7S0Q - chains A and B of the 3 polymer chains in the assembly; structure by electron microscopy, 3.70 A resolution.

[Chain A]
Molecule: Insulin-like growth factor 1 receptor
Organism: Homo sapiens
Notes: EC 2.7.10.1
Reference sequence: P08069 (IGF1R_HUMAN); residues 1-905 here correspond to UniProt positions 31-935 (UniProt number = residue number + 30)
Amino-acid sequence (952 residues; each row starts with the number of its first residue):
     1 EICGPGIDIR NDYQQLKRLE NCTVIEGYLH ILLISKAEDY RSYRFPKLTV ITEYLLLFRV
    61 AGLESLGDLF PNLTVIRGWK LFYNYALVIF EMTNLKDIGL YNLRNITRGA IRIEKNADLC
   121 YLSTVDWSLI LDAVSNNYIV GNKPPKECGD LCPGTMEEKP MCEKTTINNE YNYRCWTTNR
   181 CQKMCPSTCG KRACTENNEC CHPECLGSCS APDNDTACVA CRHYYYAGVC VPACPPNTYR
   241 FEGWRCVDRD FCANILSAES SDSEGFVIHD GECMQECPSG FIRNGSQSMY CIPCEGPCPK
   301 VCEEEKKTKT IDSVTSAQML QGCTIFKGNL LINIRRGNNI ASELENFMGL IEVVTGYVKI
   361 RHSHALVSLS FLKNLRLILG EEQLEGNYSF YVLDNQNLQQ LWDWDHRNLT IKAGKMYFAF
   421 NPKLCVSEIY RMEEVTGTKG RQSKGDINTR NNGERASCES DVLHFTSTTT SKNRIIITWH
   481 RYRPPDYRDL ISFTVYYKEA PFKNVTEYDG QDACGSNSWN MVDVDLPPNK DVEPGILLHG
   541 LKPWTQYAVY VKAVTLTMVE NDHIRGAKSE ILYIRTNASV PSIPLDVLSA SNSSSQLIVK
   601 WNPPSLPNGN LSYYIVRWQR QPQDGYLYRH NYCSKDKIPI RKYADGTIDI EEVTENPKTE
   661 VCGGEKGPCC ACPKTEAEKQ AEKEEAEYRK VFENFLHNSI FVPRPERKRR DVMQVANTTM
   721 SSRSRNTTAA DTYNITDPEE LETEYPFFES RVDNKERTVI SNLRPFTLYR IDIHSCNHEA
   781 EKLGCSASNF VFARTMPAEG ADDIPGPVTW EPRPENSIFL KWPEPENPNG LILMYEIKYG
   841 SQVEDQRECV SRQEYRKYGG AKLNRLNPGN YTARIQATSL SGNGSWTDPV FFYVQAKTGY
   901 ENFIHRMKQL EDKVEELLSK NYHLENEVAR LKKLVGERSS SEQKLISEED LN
Disordered / not traced: 157-158, 578-952
Differences from the reference sequence: expression tag (906-952)
Cystine bridges: Cys3-Cys22, Cys120-Cys148, Cys152-Cys175, Cys162-Cys181, Cys185-Cys194, Cys189-Cys200, Cys201-Cys209, Cys205-Cys218, Cys221-Cys230, Cys234-Cys246, Cys252-Cys273, Cys277-Cys291, Cys294-Cys298, Cys302-Cys323, Cys425-Cys458
Glycans and other covalent adducts: N-acetylglucosamine (NAG) linked to Asn21, Asn105, Asn214, Asn387, Asn408, Asn504, Asn577
Curated features (UniProtKB/Swiss-Prot):
  - glycosylation (N-linked (GlcNAc...) asparagine): Asn21, Asn72, Asn105, Asn214, Asn284, Asn387, Asn408, Asn504, Asn577, Asn592, Asn610, Asn717, Asn726, Asn734, Asn870, Asn883

[Chain B]
Molecule: Insulin receptor
Organism: Homo sapiens
Notes: EC 2.7.10.1
Reference sequence: P06213 (INSR_HUMAN); residues 1-928 here correspond to UniProt positions 28-955 (UniProt number = residue number + 27)
Amino-acid sequence (961 residues; row label = number of the first residue in the row):
     1 HLYPGEVCPG MDIRNNLTRL HELENCSVIE GHLQILLMFK TRPEDFRDLS FPKLIMITDY
    61 LLLFRVYGLE SLKDLFPNLT VIRGSRLFFN YALVIFEMVH LKELGLYNLM NITRGSVRIE
   121 KNNELCYLAT IDWSRILDSV EDNYIVLNKD DNEECGDICP GTAKGKTNCP ATVINGQFVE
   181 RCWTHSHCQK VCPTICKSHG CTAEGLCCHS ECLGNCSQPD DPTKCVACRN FYLDGRCVET
   241 CPPPYYHFQD WRCVNFSFCQ DLHHKCKNSR RQGCHQYVIH NNKCIPECPS GYTMNSSNLL
   301 CTPCLGPCPK VCHLLEGEKT IDSVTSAQEL RGCTVINGSL IINIRGGNNL AAELEANLGL
   361 IEEISGYLKI RRSYALVSLS FFRKLRLIRG ETLEIGNYSF YALDNQNLRQ LWDWSKHNLT
   421 ITQGKLFFHY NPKLCLSEIH KMEEVSGTKG RQERNDIALK TNGDQASCEN ELLKFSYIRT
   481 SFDKILLRWE PYWPPDFRDL LGFMLFYKEA PYQNVTEFDG QDACGSNSWT VVDIDPPLRS
   541 NDPKSQNHPG WLMRGLKPWT QYAIFVKTLV TFSDERRTYG AKSDIIYVQT DATNPSVPLD
   601 PISVSNSSSQ IILKWKPPSD PNGNITHYLV FWERQAEDSE LFELDYCLKG LKLPSRTWSP
   661 PFESEDSQKH NQSEYEDSAG ECCSCPKTDS QILKELEESS FRKTFEDYLH NVVFVPRKTS
   721 SGTGAEDPRP SRKRRSLGDV GNVTVAVPTV AAFPNTSSTS VPTSPEEHRP FEKVVNKESL
   781 VISGLRHFTG YRIELQACNQ DTPEERCSVA AYVSARTMPE AKADDIVGPV THEIFENNVV
   841 HLMWQEPKEP NGLIVLYEVS YRRYGDEELH LCVSRKHFAL ERGCRLRGLS PGNYSVRIRA
   901 TSLAGNGSWT EPTYFYVTDY LDVPSNIARM KQLEDKVEEL LSKNYHLENE VARLKKLVGE
   961 R
Disordered / not traced: 1-307, 594-682, 719-961
Differences from the reference sequence: expression tag (929-961)
Cystine bridges: Cys312-Cys333, Cys435-Cys468
Glycans and other covalent adducts: N-acetylglucosamine (NAG) linked to Asn337, Asn397, Asn514
Curated features (UniProtKB/Swiss-Prot):
  - region: Glu706 to Phe714 (Insulin-binding)
  - site: Phe39 (Insulin-binding)
  - modified residue: Ser373 (Phosphoserine), Tyr374 (Phosphotyrosine), Ser380 (Phosphoserine)
  - glycosylation (N-linked (GlcNAc...) asparagine): Asn16, Asn25, Asn78, Asn111, Asn215, Asn255, Asn295, Asn337, Asn397, Asn418, Asn514, Asn606, Asn624, Asn671, Asn742, Asn755, Asn893, Asn906

[Interface between chain A and chain B]
Residue-residue contacts (55):
  Phe58(A) - Leu709(B)  hydrophobic
  Phe82(A) - Phe705(B)  hydrophobic
  Phe82(A) - Tyr708(B)  hydrogen bond (backbone-side chain)
  Phe82(A) - Leu709(B)  hydrophobic
  Tyr83(A) - Thr704(B)
  Tyr83(A) - Phe705(B)  hydrophobic
  Tyr83(A) - Tyr708(B)  hydrophobic
  Tyr85(A) - Phe701(B)
  Val88(A) - Phe705(B)  hydrophobic
  Phe90(A) - Phe705(B)  hydrophobic
  Phe90(A) - Glu706(B)
  Arg112(A) - Phe701(B)
  Arg112(A) - Arg702(B)
  Arg112(A) - Phe705(B)
  Glu114(A) - Arg702(B)  salt bridge
  Tyr138(A) - Phe701(B)  hydrophobic
  Tyr138(A) - Arg702(B)  hydrogen bond
  Val140(A) - Arg702(B)
  Gly141(A) - Arg702(B)
  Asp312(A) - Thr704(B)
  Thr315(A) - Tyr708(B)  hydrogen bond
  Arg335(A) - Phe572(B)
  Arg335(A) - Glu697(B)
  Arg335(A) - Ser700(B)  hydrogen bond
  Arg335(A) - Phe701(B)
  Arg336(A) - Glu697(B)
  Arg336(A) - Glu698(B)
  Arg336(A) - Phe701(B)
  Lys359(A) - Asp574(B)  hydrogen bond (side chain-backbone)
  Lys359(A) - Glu575(B)  salt bridge
  Arg361(A) - Phe572(B)
  Arg361(A) - Ser573(B)
  Arg361(A) - Asp574(B)  hydrogen bond (side chain-backbone)
  His362(A) - Phe572(B)
  His364(A) - Glu697(B)  salt bridge
  Tyr388(A) - Lys460(B)  hydrogen bond
  Leu393(A) - Glu575(B)
  Gln396(A) - Glu697(B)  hydrogen bond
  Tyr417(A) - Lys460(B)
  Phe420(A) - Asp464(B)
  Phe420(A) - Gln465(B)
  Lys444(A) - Tyr430(B)  hydrogen bond (backbone-side chain)
  Gly445(A) - Tyr430(B)
  Asn448(A) - Tyr430(B)
  Arg450(A) - Leu403(B)
  Arg450(A) - Asp404(B)  salt bridge
  Arg450(A) - Tyr430(B)
  Ala513(A) - Tyr374(B)
  Cys514(A) - Cys524(B)  disulfide
  Met521(A) - Arg345(B)
  Asp523(A) - Asp322(B)
  Asp523(A) - Asn343(B)
  Asp523(A) - Arg372(B)  salt bridge
  Glu560(A) - Leu403(B)
  Glu560(A) - Tyr430(B)
Interface residues without a listed pair, chain A (39 interface residues in all): Leu33, Lys115, Ser316, Tyr391, Leu490, Leu556
Interface residues without a listed pair, chain B (32 interface residues in all): Arg371, Thr461, Ala523, Arg576, His710, Phe714
Cross-chain cystine bridges: Cys514(A)-Cys524(B)
The authors on this interface:
  - pairs named by the authors: Arg336(A)-Glu697(B)
  - interface residues, chain B: Phe701(B), Phe705(B), Tyr708(B), Leu709(B)

[Summary]
Chain A and chain B form an interface of 39 and 32 residues respectively; the contacts include 1 disulfide
bond, 9 hydrogen bonds and 5 salt bridges. Among the polar pairs are Glu114(A)-Arg702(B), Lys359(A)-Glu575(B)
and His364(A)-Glu697(B). The paper describes a contact between Arg336(A) and Glu697(B). The paper reports
interface residues Phe701(B), Phe705(B) and Tyr708(B) among others.
Here chain A is Insulin-like growth factor 1 receptor and chain B is Insulin receptor, both from Homo sapiens.
Entry 7S0Q (Head region of a complex of IGF-I with the ectodomain of a hybrid insulin receptor / ...) was
determined by electron microscopy (same publication as 7S8V).
